1GII - chain A; structure by X-ray diffraction, 2.00 A resolution.

# Chain A
Molecule: Cell division protein kinase 2
From: Homo sapiens
Notes: EC 2.7.1.37
Reference sequence: P24941 (CDK2_HUMAN); numbering as in UniProt (aligned over 1-298)
Amino-acid sequence (298 residues; row label = number of the first residue in the row):
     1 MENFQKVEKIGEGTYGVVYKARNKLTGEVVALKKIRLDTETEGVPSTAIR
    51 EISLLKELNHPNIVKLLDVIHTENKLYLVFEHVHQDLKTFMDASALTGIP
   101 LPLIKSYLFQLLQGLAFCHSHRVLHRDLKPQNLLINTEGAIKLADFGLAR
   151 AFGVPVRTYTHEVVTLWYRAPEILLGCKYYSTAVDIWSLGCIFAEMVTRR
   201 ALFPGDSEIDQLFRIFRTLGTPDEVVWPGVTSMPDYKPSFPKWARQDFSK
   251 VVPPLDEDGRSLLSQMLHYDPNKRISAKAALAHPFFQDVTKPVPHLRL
Unresolved in the structure: 36-43, 153-163
Differences from the reference sequence: engineered mutation His82 (Phe in P24941), Val83 (Leu in P24941), Thr89 (Lys in P24941)
Ligand contacts: 1PU (1-(5-oxo-2,3,5,9b-tetrahydro-1H-pyrrolo[2,1-a]isoindol-9-yl)-3-pyridin-2-yl-urea): Ile10, Val18, Ala31, Lys33, Val64, Phe80, Glu81, His82, Val83, His84, Gln85, Asp86, Gln131, Leu134, Ala144, Asp145

# In short
Ligands of chain A: compound 1PU.
Chain A is Cell division protein kinase 2 (Homo sapiens); the structure, Human cyclin dependent kinase 2
complexed with the CDK4 inhibitor, was determined by X-ray diffraction together with 1GIH and 1GIJ from the
same study.
